Entry 4WJG (X-ray diffraction, 3.10 A resolution); this record covers chains B and C of the 10 polymer chains in the assembly.

Chain B:
Name: Hemoglobin subunit beta
Source organism: Homo sapiens
UniProt: P68871 (HBB_HUMAN); residues 1-146 here correspond to UniProt positions 2-147 (UniProt number = residue number + 1)
Chain sequence (146 residues; row label = number of the first residue in the row):
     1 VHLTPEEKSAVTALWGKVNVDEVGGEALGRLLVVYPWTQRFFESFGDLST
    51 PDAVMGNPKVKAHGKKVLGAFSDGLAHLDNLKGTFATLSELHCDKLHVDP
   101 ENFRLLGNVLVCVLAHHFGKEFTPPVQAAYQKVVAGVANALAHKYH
Ion coordination: heme Fe: His92 (together with oxygen molecule)
Residues lining bound ligands:
  - heme (HEM): Thr38, Phe41, Phe42, His63, Lys66, Val67, Ala70, Phe71, Phe85, Leu88, Leu91, His92, Leu96, Val98, Asn102, Phe103, Leu106, Val137, Leu141
  - oxygen molecule (OXY): Phe42, His63, Val67
UniProt features mapped onto this chain:
  - binding site ((2R)-2,3-bisphosphoglycerate): Val1, His2, Lys82, His143
  - binding site (heme b): His63, His92
  - site: Glu7, Lys8 (Microbial infection: Cleavage), Gly25, Glu26 (Microbial infection: Cleavage), Gly29, Arg30 (Microbial infection: Cleavage), Tyr35, Pro36 (Microbial infection: Cleavage), Trp37, Thr38 (Microbial infection: Cleavage), Phe45, Gly46 (Microbial infection: Cleavage), Asp52, Ala53 (Microbial infection: Cleavage), Gly56, Asn57 (Microbial infection: Cleavage), Lys59 (Not glycated), Phe71, Ser72 (Microbial infection: Cleavage), Gly74, Leu75 (Microbial infection: Cleavage), Lys82 (Not glycated), Thr84, Phe85 (Microbial infection: Cleavage), His92, Cys93 (Microbial infection: Cleavage), Lys95 (Not glycated), Arg104, Leu105 (Microbial infection: Cleavage), Leu110, Val111 (Microbial infection: Cleavage), Gly119, Lys120 (Microbial infection: Cleavage), Phe122, Thr123 (Microbial infection: Cleavage), Ala128, Ala129 (Microbial infection: Cleavage) and 2 more in UniProt
  - modified residue: Val1 (N-acetylvaline), Ser9 (Phosphoserine), Thr12 (Phosphothreonine), Ser44 (Phosphoserine), Thr50 (Phosphothreonine), Lys59 (N6-acetyllysine), Lys82 (N6-acetyllysine), Thr87 (Phosphothreonine), Cys93 (S-nitrosocysteine), Lys144 (N6-acetyllysine)
  - glycosylation: Val1 (N-linked (Glc) (glycation) valine), Lys8 (N-linked (Glc) (glycation) lysine), Lys17 (N-linked (Glc) (glycation) lysine), Lys66 (N-linked (Glc) (glycation) lysine), Lys120 (N-linked (Glc) (glycation) lysine), Lys144 (N-linked (Glc) (glycation) lysine)

Chain C:
Name: Haptoglobin
Source organism: Homo sapiens
UniProt: P00738 (HPT_HUMAN); the construct lacks a stretch of the UniProt sequence, so the offset changes along the chain: 92-157 = UniProt 92-157; 158-402 = UniProt 162-406
Chain sequence (315 residues; each row starts with the number of its first residue; a row labelled like 157A-157D holds insertion residues (157A, then the next letters in order)):
    92 CPKPPEIAHGYVEHSVRYQCKNYYKLRTEGDGVYTLNNEKQWINKAVGDK
   142 LPECEAVCGKPKNPAN
157A-157D PVQR
   158 ILGGHLDAKGSFPWQAKMVSHHNLTTGATLINEQWLLTTAKNLFLNHSEN
   208 ATAKDIAPTLTLYVGKKQLVEIEKVVLHPNYSQVDIGLIKLKQKVSVNER
   258 VMPICLPSKDYAEVGRVGYVSGWGRNANFKFTDHLKYVMLPVADQDQCIR
   308 HYEGSTVPEKKTPKSPVGVQPILNEHTFCAGMSKYQEDTCYGDAGSAFAV
   358 HDLEEDTWYATGILSFDKSCAVAEYGVYVKVTSIQDWVQKTIAEN
Not modelled in the structure: 157A-157D, 402
Cystine bridges: Cys111-Cys145, Cys149-Cys262, Cys305-Cys336, Cys347-Cys377
Glycans and other covalent adducts: N-acetylglucosamine (NAG) linked to Asn180, Asn203, Asn207, Asn237
UniProt features mapped onto this chain:
  - region: Val314 to Thr319 (Interaction with CD163)
  - glycosylation (N-linked (GlcNAc...) asparagine): Asn180 (complex), Asn203, Asn207, Asn237 (complex)

Chain B / chain C interface:
Pairs across the interface - 23 pairs, chain B then chain C:
  Pro36(B) - Tyr342(C)
  Pro36(B) - Gln343(C)
  Trp37(B) - Leu159(C)
  Trp37(B) - Gly160(C)
  Trp37(B) - Tyr342(C)  hydrophobic
  Trp37(B) - Glu344(C)
  Arg40(B) - Gly161(C)
  Arg40(B) - His162(C)  hydrogen bond
  Arg40(B) - Tyr342(C)
  Arg40(B) - Glu344(C)  salt bridge
  Glu43(B) - Tyr342(C)  hydrogen bond
  His97(B) - Leu163(C)
  His97(B) - Ala165(C)
  Asp99(B) - Leu163(C)
  Asp99(B) - Lys293(C)  salt bridge
  Pro100(B) - His291(C)
  Glu101(B) - Asn283(C)  hydrogen bond
  Glu101(B) - Asn285(C)  hydrogen bond
  Glu101(B) - Lys287(C)  salt bridge
  Arg104(B) - Lys287(C)
  Leu105(B) - Asn285(C)
  Tyr145(B) - Leu163(C)
  Tyr145(B) - His291(C)
Other interface residues (no listed pair), chain B (13 interface residues in all): Gln39, Val98
Other interface residues (no listed pair), chain C (15 interface residues in all): Ala284

Summary:
13 residues of chain B and 15 residues of chain C are in contact, with 4 hydrogen bonds and 3 salt bridges.
Polar pairs include Arg40(B)-Glu344(C), Asp99(B)-Lys293(C) and Glu101(B)-Lys287(C). Bound to chain B: heme and
oxygen molecule.
Here chain B is Hemoglobin subunit beta and chain C is Haptoglobin, both from Homo sapiens. Entry 4WJG
(Structure of T. brucei haptoglobin-hemoglobin receptor binding to human haptoglobin-hemoglobin) was
determined by X-ray diffraction.
